PDB entry 4M4Y | X-ray diffraction, 2.20 A resolution | chains D and F of the 6 polymer chains in the assembly

Chain D (and F):
Name: Hemagglutinin HA2 subunit
From: Influenza A virus
Notes: fragment: ectodomain (residues 345-518); chain F of this document is another copy of the same molecule, construct and numbering; everything in this record applies to it too
UniProtKB: C3W5S1 (C3W5S1_I09A0); residues 1-174 here correspond to UniProt positions 345-518 (UniProt number = residue number + 344)
Chain sequence (177 residues; numbered 1 to 177; the number before each row is that of its first residue):
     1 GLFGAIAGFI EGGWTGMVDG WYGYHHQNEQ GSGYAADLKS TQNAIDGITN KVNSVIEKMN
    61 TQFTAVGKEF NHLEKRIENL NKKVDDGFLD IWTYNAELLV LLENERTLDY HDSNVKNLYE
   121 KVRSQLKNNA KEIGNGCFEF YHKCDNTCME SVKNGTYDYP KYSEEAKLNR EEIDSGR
Unresolved in the structure: 172-177
Differences from the reference sequence: engineered mutation Gly47 (Glu391 in C3W5S1); expression tag (175-177)
Cystine bridges: Cys144-Cys148
Reported in the primary citation:
  - mutagenesis - E47G: increased stability

Chain D / chain F interface:
Pairs across the interface (45):
  Phe3(D) - Leu2(F)
  Phe3(D) - Phe3(F)  hydrophobic
  Ser54(D) - Leu101(F)
  Val55(D) - Tyr94(F)  hydrogen bond (backbone-side chain)
  Lys58(D) - Tyr94(F)
  Lys58(D) - Glu97(F)  salt bridge
  Lys58(D) - Leu98(F)
  Lys58(D) - Leu101(F)
  Met59(D) - Tyr94(F)
  Thr61(D) - Asp90(F)
  Gln62(D) - Asp86(F)
  Gln62(D) - Asp90(F)  hydrogen bond
  Val66(D) - Lys83(F)  hydrogen bond (backbone-side chain)
  Lys68(D) - Arg76(F)
  Lys68(D) - Asn79(F)
  Lys68(D) - Leu80(F)
  Glu69(D) - Arg76(F)  hydrogen bond (backbone-side chain)
  Phe70(D) - Arg76(F)
  Glu74(D) - Arg76(F)  salt bridge
  Asn81(D) - Leu80(F)
  Asn81(D) - Lys83(F)  hydrogen bond
  Val84(D) - Val84(F)  hydrophobic
  Asp85(D) - Lys83(F)  salt bridge
  Phe88(D) - Lys83(F)
  Phe88(D) - Val84(F)
  Phe88(D) - Gly87(F)
  Phe88(D) - Phe88(F)  hydrophobic
  Phe88(D) - Ile91(F)  hydrophobic
  Ile91(D) - Ile91(F)  hydrophobic
  Trp92(D) - Asp90(F)
  Trp92(D) - Ile91(F)  hydrophobic
  Trp92(D) - Tyr94(F)  hydrophobic
  Asn95(D) - Asn95(F)
  Leu99(D) - Tyr94(F)
  Glu103(D) - Leu102(F)
  Arg106(D) - Leu2(F)
  Arg106(D) - Glu105(F)
  Arg106(D) - Arg106(F)
  Arg106(D) - Asp109(F)  salt bridge
  Ser113(D) - Gly1(F)
  Ser113(D) - Leu2(F)  hydrogen bond (side chain-backbone)
  Asn117(D) - Gly1(F)  hydrogen bond (side chain-backbone)
  Asn117(D) - Leu2(F)
  Asn117(D) - Gly4(F)
  Lys127(D) - Glu132(F)
Interface residues without a listed pair, chain D (30 interface residues in all): Asn60, Thr64, Ile77, Leu80, Tyr110
Interface residues without a listed pair, chain F (26 interface residues in all): Ile77, Leu89

Overview:
30 residues of chain D and 26 residues of chain F are in contact; the contacts include 7 hydrogen bonds and 4
salt bridges. Polar pairs include Lys58(D)-Glu97(F), Glu74(D)-Arg76(F) and Asp85(D)-Lys83(F). From the paper:
E47G of chain D increases stability.
Chain D and chain F are both Hemagglutinin HA2 subunit (Influenza A virus); the structure, Crystal structure
of a 2009 H1N1 influenza virus hemagglutinin with a stabilization mutation HA2 E47G, was determined by X-ray
diffraction, deposited together with 4M5Y and 4M5Z.
